4KYN - chains A and C; structure by X-ray diffraction, 3.30 A resolution.

[Chain A (and C)]
Name: Odorant binding protein-8
Source organism: Anopheles gambiae
Notes: chain C of this document is another copy of the same molecule, construct and numbering; everything in this record applies to it too
Reference sequence: Q8MMI9 (Q8MMI9_ANOGA); residues 1-172 here correspond to UniProt positions 29-200 (UniProt number = residue number + 28)
Amino-acid sequence (172 residues; row label = number of the first residue in the row):
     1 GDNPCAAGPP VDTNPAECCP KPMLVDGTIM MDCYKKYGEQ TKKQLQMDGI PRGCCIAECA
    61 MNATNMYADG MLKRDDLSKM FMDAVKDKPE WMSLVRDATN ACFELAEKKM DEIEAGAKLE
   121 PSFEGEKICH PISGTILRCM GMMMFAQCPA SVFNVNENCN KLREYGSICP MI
Cystine bridges: Cys5-Cys169, Cys18-Cys159, Cys19-Cys148, Cys33-Cys59, Cys55-Cys129, Cys102-Cys139

[Interface between chain A and chain C]
Pairs across the interface (61; chain A residue first):
  Gly1(A) - Tyr34(C)
  Asp2(A) - Tyr34(C)
  Asp2(A) - Lys35(C)
  Asn3(A) - Met31(C)
  Pro4(A) - Tyr34(C)
  Cys5(A) - Asn14(C)  hydrogen bond (backbone-side chain)
  Ala6(A) - Asn14(C)
  Gly8(A) - Asn14(C)
  Val11(A) - Pro9(C)
  Val11(A) - Val11(C)
  Thr13(A) - Pro9(C)
  Asn14(A) - Cys5(C)  hydrogen bond (side chain-backbone)
  Asn14(A) - Ala6(C)  hydrogen bond (side chain-backbone)
  Pro15(A) - Tyr165(C)
  Lys21(A) - Cys169(C)
  Lys21(A) - Pro170(C)  hydrogen bond (side chain-backbone)
  Lys21(A) - Ile172(C)
  Met30(A) - Met171(C)
  Met30(A) - Ile172(C)  hydrophobic
  Met31(A) - Asp2(C)
  Met31(A) - Asn3(C)
  Tyr34(A) - Gly1(C)  hydrogen bond (side chain-backbone)
  Tyr34(A) - Asp2(C)
  Tyr34(A) - Pro4(C)
  Lys42(A) - Ile168(C)
  Leu45(A) - Arg163(C)  hydrogen bond (backbone-side chain)
  Leu45(A) - Glu164(C)
  Leu45(A) - Ser167(C)
  Gln46(A) - Arg163(C)
  Gln46(A) - Glu164(C)
  Ala57(A) - Met171(C)  hydrophobic
  Glu104(A) - Lys108(C)  salt bridge
  Lys108(A) - Ala101(C)
  Lys109(A) - Gln147(C)  hydrogen bond
  Leu137(A) - Met171(C)  hydrophobic
  Arg138(A) - Ser167(C)
  Arg138(A) - Met171(C)
  Gly141(A) - Pro170(C)
  Met142(A) - Gly166(C)
  Met142(A) - Pro170(C)
  Asn160(A) - Gln46(C)
  Arg163(A) - Leu45(C)  hydrogen bond (side chain-backbone)
  Arg163(A) - Gln46(C)
  Glu164(A) - Lys42(C)
  Glu164(A) - Leu45(C)
  Glu164(A) - Gln46(C)  hydrogen bond
  Tyr165(A) - Pro15(C)
  Gly166(A) - Met142(C)
  Ser167(A) - Leu45(C)
  Ser167(A) - Arg138(C)  hydrogen bond (backbone-side chain)
  Ile168(A) - Thr41(C)
  Ile168(A) - Lys42(C)
  Pro170(A) - Lys21(C)  hydrogen bond (backbone-side chain)
  Pro170(A) - Gly141(C)
  Pro170(A) - Met142(C)
  Met171(A) - Ala57(C)  hydrophobic
  Met171(A) - Leu137(C)  hydrophobic
  Met171(A) - Arg138(C)
  Ile172(A) - Lys21(C)
  Ile172(A) - Met30(C)  hydrophobic
  Ile172(A) - Tyr34(C)  hydrophobic
Other interface residues (no listed pair), chain A (43 interface residues in all): Pro9, Thr41, Ile56, Ala101, Gly134, Gln147, Cys169
Other interface residues (no listed pair), chain C (44 interface residues in all): Gly8, Thr13, Cys54, Ile56, Glu104, Lys109, Asn160

[In short]
Chain A and chain C form an interface of 43 and 44 residues respectively, with 11 hydrogen bonds and 1 salt
bridge. Among the polar pairs are Glu104(A)-Lys108(C), Cys5(A)-Asn14(C) and Asn14(A)-Ala6(C).
Chain A and chain C are both Odorant binding protein-8 (Anopheles gambiae); the structure, Crystal structure
of odorant binding protein 48 from Anopheles gambiae at 3.3 Angstrom resolution, was determined by X-ray
diffraction.
